Entry 6Q3T (X-ray diffraction, 2.15 A resolution); this record covers chains A and B of the 3 polymer chains in the assembly.

# Chain A (and B)
Molecule: Deglycase PH1704
Organism: Pyrococcus horikoshii
Notes: EC 3.5.1.124, 3.4.22.-; chain B of this document is another copy of the same molecule, construct and numbering; everything in this record applies to it too
UniProtKB: O59413 (DEGLY_PYRHO); residues 1-166 here = UniProt positions 1-166
Chain sequence (166 residues; row label = number of the first residue in the row):
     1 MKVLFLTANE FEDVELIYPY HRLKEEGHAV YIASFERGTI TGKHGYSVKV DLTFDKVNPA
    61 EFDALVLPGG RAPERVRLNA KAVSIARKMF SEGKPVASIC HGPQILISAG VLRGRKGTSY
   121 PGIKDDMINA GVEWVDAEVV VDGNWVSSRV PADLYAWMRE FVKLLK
Differences from the reference sequence: conflict Ala-29 (Glu in O59413), Ala-60 (Glu in O59413), Ala-80 (Glu in O59413)
UniProt features mapped onto this chain:
  - active site: Cys-100 (Nucleophile), His-101

# Interface between chain A and chain B
Residue-residue contacts (34; chain A residue first):
  Glu-12(A) / Tyr-46(B)  hydrogen bond
  Asp-13(A) / Tyr-46(B)  hydrogen bond (backbone-side chain)
  Val-14(A) / Tyr-46(B)  hydrogen bond (backbone-side chain)
  Ile-17(A) / Val-14(B)  hydrophobic
  Tyr-18(A) / Tyr-18(B)  hydrophobic
  Tyr-18(A) / His-21(B)
  Tyr-18(A) / Arg-22(B)  hydrogen bond (side chain-backbone)
  Tyr-18(A) / Glu-25(B)
  His-21(A) / Tyr-18(B)
  His-21(A) / Pro-151(B)
  His-21(A) / Ala-152(B)
  His-21(A) / Leu-154(B)
  His-21(A) / Tyr-155(B)  hydrogen bond (side chain-backbone)
  Arg-22(A) / Tyr-18(B)  hydrogen bond (backbone-side chain)
  Arg-22(A) / Arg-22(B)
  Arg-22(A) / Glu-25(B)  salt bridge
  Lys-24(A) / Tyr-155(B)
  Glu-25(A) / Tyr-18(B)
  Glu-25(A) / Arg-22(B)  salt bridge
  Glu-25(A) / Tyr-155(B)
  Glu-25(A) / Arg-159(B)
  His-44(A) / His-44(B)  hydrogen bond (backbone-side chain)
  His-44(A) / Tyr-46(B)
  Tyr-46(A) / Glu-12(B)  hydrogen bond
  Tyr-46(A) / Asp-13(B)  hydrogen bond (side chain-backbone)
  Tyr-46(A) / Val-14(B)  hydrogen bond (side chain-backbone)
  Tyr-46(A) / His-44(B)
  Pro-151(A) / His-21(B)
  Ala-152(A) / His-21(B)
  Leu-154(A) / His-21(B)
  Tyr-155(A) / His-21(B)  hydrogen bond (backbone-side chain)
  Tyr-155(A) / Lys-24(B)
  Tyr-155(A) / Glu-25(B)
  Arg-159(A) / Glu-25(B)
Other interface residues (no listed pair), chain A (17 interface residues in all): Gly-45
Other interface residues (no listed pair), chain B (18 interface residues in all): Ile-17, Gly-45, Met-158

# Overview
Chain A and chain B form an interface of 17 and 18 residues respectively; the contacts include 11 hydrogen
bonds and 2 salt bridges. Among the polar pairs are Arg-22(A)/Glu-25(B), Glu-12(A)/Tyr-46(B) and
Asp-13(A)/Tyr-46(B). Curated annotation (UniProt) lists active-site residues Cys-100(A) and His-101(A) on
chain A.
Chain A and chain B are both Deglycase PH1704 (Pyrococcus horikoshii); the structure, Structure of Protease1
from Pyrococcus horikoshii at room temperature in ChipX microfluidic device, was determined by X-ray
diffraction together with 6IBP, 6IBQ, 6Q52 and 6GZP from the same study.
